Entry 9BZH (electron microscopy, 5.90 A resolution (low resolution: residue-level contacts below are approximate; hydrogen-bond / salt-bridge calls are withheld)); this record covers chains A and C of the 4 polymer chains in the assembly.

# Chain A
Molecule: Ribonucleoside-diphosphate reductase subunit alpha
From: Bacillus subtilis
Notes: EC 1.17.4.1
Reference sequence: P50620 (RIR1_BACSU); numbering as in UniProt (aligned over 1-700)
Chain sequence (700 residues; numbered 1 to 700; the number before each row is that of its first residue):
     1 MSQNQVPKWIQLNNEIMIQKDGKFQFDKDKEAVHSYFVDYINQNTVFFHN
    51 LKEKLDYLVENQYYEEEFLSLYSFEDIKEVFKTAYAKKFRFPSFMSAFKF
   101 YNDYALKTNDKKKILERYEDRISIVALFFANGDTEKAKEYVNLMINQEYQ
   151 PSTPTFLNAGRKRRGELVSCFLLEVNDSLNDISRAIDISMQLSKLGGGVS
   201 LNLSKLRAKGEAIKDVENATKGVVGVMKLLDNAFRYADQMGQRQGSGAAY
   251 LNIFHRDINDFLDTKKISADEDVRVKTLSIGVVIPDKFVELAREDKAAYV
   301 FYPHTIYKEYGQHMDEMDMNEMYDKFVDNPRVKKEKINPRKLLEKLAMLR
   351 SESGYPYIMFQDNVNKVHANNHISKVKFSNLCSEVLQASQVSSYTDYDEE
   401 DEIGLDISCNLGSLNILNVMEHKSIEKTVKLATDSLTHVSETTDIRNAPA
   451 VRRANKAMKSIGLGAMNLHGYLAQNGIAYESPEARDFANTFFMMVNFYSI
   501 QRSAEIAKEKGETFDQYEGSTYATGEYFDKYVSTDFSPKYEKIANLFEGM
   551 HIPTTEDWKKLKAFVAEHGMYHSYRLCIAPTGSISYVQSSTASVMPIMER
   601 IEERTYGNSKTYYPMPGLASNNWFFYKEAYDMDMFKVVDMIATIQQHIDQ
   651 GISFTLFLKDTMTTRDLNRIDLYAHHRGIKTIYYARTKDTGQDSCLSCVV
Not modelled in the structure: 1-5, 689-700
Swiss-Prot annotation at these positions:
  - active site: Asn380 (Proton acceptor), Cys382 (Cysteine radical intermediate), Glu384 (Proton acceptor)
  - binding site (substrate): Thr153, Ser169, Cys170, Gly198, Asn380 to Glu384, Pro580 to Ile584
  - site: Cys170 (Important for hydrogen atom transfer), Asp177 (Allosteric effector binding), Arg207 (Allosteric effector binding), Cys409 (Important for hydrogen atom transfer), Tyr683 (Important for electron transfer), Tyr684 (Important for electron transfer), Cys695 (Interacts with thioredoxin/glutaredoxin), Cys698 (Interacts with thioredoxin/glutaredoxin)
  - mutagenesis: His255 (H255Y: In ts-A 73; temperature-sensitive lethal mutation)
Residues lining bound ligands:
  - ATP (adenosine-5'-triphosphate): Val33, His34, Phe37, Asn42, Phe89, Arg90, Phe91, Arg117
  - GDP (guanosine-5'-diphosphate): Val46, Phe47, Phe48, His49, Asn50, Leu51, Lys54, Lys78, Phe81, Lys82, Tyr85, Asp120
  - dTTP (TTP), molecule 1: Asp177, Ser178, Leu179, Ile182, Leu206, Arg207, Ala212, Ile213, Lys214, Ala219, Thr220, Lys221, His304
  - dTTP (TTP), molecule 2: Lys194, Tyr236, Ala237, Asp238, Met240
From the paper describing this entry:
  - catalytic residues: Cys170, Cys382, Cys409, Tyr684 (citing earlier work)
  - conformationally variable residues (order/disorder transition): Lys688 to Val700

# Chain C
Molecule: Ribonucleoside-diphosphate reductase subunit beta
From: Bacillus subtilis
Notes: EC 1.17.4.1
Reference sequence: P50621 (RIR2_BACSU); residues 1-329 here = UniProt positions 1-329
Chain sequence (350 residues; each row starts with the number of its first residue; numbers below 1 keep their minus sign (Met-20 is residue -20)):
   -20 MGSSHHHHHHSSGLVPRGSHMMTKIYDAANWSKHEDDFTQMFYNQNVKQF
    30 WLPEEIALNGDLLTWKYLGKNEQDTYMKVLAGLTLLDTEQGNTGMPIVAE
    80 HVDGHQRKAVLNFMAMMENAVHAKSYSNIFMTLAPTETINEVFEWVKQNK
   130 YLQKKAQMIVGLYKAIQKDDEISLFKAMVASVYLESFLFYSGFYYPLYFY
   180 GQGKLMQSGEIINLILRDEAIHGVYVGLLAQEIYNKQTEEKKAELREFAI
   230 DLLNQLYENELEYTEDLYDQVGLSHDVKKFIRYNANKALMNLGFDPYFEE
   280 EDINPIVLNGLNTKTKSHDFFSMKGNGYKKATVEPLKDDDFYFEDEKEQI
Not modelled in the structure: -20 to 15, 291-308, 323-329
Construct notes: initiating methionine (-20); expression tag (-19 to 0)
Swiss-Prot annotation at these positions:
  - active site: Tyr105
  - binding site (Fe cation): Asp66, Glu97, His101, Glu164, Glu198, His201
Ion coordination: Mn2+ site 1: Asp66, Glu97, His101, Glu198; Mn2+ site 2: Glu97, Glu164, Glu198, His201
From the paper describing this entry:
  - catalytic residues: Trp30 (citing earlier work)

# Chain A / chain C interface
Residue-residue contacts (31; chain A residue first):
  Ala292(A) with Phe320(C)
  Arg293(A) with Phe320(C); Tyr321(C)
  Arg340(A) with Leu315(C); Lys316(C); Asp317(C); Phe320(C)
  Leu343(A) with Leu315(C); Phe320(C)
  Glu344(A) with Pro314(C); Leu315(C)
  Ser351(A) with Ala310(C)
  Glu352(A) with Lys309(C)
  Thr663(A) with Thr311(C); Glu313(C)
  Thr664(A) with Thr311(C); Val312(C); Glu313(C)
  Arg665(A) with Glu313(C); Pro314(C); Lys316(C); Asp319(C)
  Asn668(A) with Leu315(C)
  Arg669(A) with Asp318(C); Asp319(C); Phe322(C)
  Leu672(A) with Asp319(C); Phe320(C); Phe322(C)
  Tyr673(A) with Phe322(C)
  His676(A) with Phe322(C)
Other interface residues (no listed pair), chain A (19 interface residues in all): Val289, Phe635, Thr661, Met662
The authors on this interface:
  - interface residues, chain C: Lys309(C)

# In short
19 residues of chain A face 14 of chain C across their interface. Bound to chain A: ATP, GDP and dTTP. From
UniProt: 3 active-site residues, 14 substrate-binding residues and one mutagenesis site on chain A;
active-site residue Tyr105(C) on chain C. The paper reports catalytic residues Cys170(A), Cys382(A) and
Trp30(C) among others; the interface residue Lys309(C).
Here chain A is Ribonucleoside-diphosphate reductase subunit alpha and chain C is Ribonucleoside-diphosphate
reductase subunit beta, both from Bacillus subtilis. Entry 9BZH (Class 29 model for combined refinement of
Bacillus subtilis ribonucleotide reductase complex) was determined by electron microscopy (same publication as
9BW3, 9BWX, 9BX2, 9BX3, 9BX6, 9BX8 and 39 further entries).
